Entry 5EXC (X-ray diffraction, 2.14 A resolution); this record covers chains cc and hh of the 8 polymer chains in the assembly.

Chain cc (and hh):
Molecule: Green fluorescent protein
From: Dendronephthya sp. SSAL-2002
Notes: chain hh of this document is another copy of the same molecule, construct and numbering; everything in this record applies to it too
Reference sequence: Q8T6U0 (Q8T6U0_9CNID); aligned to UniProt positions 62-223 over residues 64-225 (the alignment contains insertions or deletions, so no single offset holds)
Amino-acid sequence (170 residues; numbered 64 to 233; the number before each row is that of its first residue):
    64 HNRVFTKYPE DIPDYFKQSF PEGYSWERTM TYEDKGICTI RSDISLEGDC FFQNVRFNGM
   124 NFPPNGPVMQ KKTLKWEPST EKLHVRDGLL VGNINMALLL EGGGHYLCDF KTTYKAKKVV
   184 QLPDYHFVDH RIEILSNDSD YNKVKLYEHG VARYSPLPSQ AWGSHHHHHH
Unresolved in the structure: 230-233 (chain hh: 226-233)
Modified residues: His64 (chromophore; RC7)
Sequence notes: chromophore (64, 64, 64); expression tag (226-233)

Chain cc / chain hh interface:
Pairs across the interface - 74 pairs, chain cc then chain hh:
  Glu96(cc) - Arg149(hh)  salt bridge
  Glu140(cc) - Tyr188(hh)
  Pro141(cc) - Tyr188(hh)
  Pro141(cc) - Phe190(hh)
  Pro141(cc) - Ser218(hh)
  Thr143(cc) - Thr143(hh)
  Thr143(cc) - Lys145(hh)  hydrogen bond (backbone-side chain)
  Thr143(cc) - Arg216(hh)  hydrogen bond
  Lys145(cc) - Ser142(hh)
  Lys145(cc) - Thr143(hh)
  Lys145(cc) - Ile157(hh)
  Lys145(cc) - Asn158(hh)  hydrogen bond (side chain-backbone)
  His147(cc) - His168(hh)
  His147(cc) - Leu170(hh)
  Arg149(cc) - Glu96(hh)  salt bridge
  Arg149(cc) - His168(hh)  hydrogen bond (side chain-backbone)
  Asn156(cc) - Asn158(hh)
  Ile157(cc) - Asn158(hh)  hydrogen bond (backbone-side chain)
  Asn158(cc) - Lys145(hh)
  Asn158(cc) - Asn156(hh)
  Asn158(cc) - Ile157(hh)  hydrogen bond (side chain-backbone)
  Asn158(cc) - Asn158(hh)  hydrogen bond (side chain-backbone)
  Ala160(cc) - Tyr188(hh)
  His168(cc) - His147(hh)
  His168(cc) - Arg149(hh)  hydrogen bond (backbone-side chain)
  His168(cc) - Tyr188(hh)
  Tyr169(cc) - Arg149(hh)
  Leu170(cc) - His147(hh)
  Leu170(cc) - Asn156(hh)
  Asp172(cc) - Asp172(hh)
  Tyr188(cc) - Glu140(hh)
  Tyr188(cc) - Asn158(hh)
  Tyr188(cc) - Ala160(hh)
  Tyr188(cc) - His168(hh)
  Phe190(cc) - Pro141(hh)
  Asp192(cc) - Arg216(hh)  salt bridge
  Asp192(cc) - Leu220(hh)
  His193(cc) - Leu220(hh)
  Arg194(cc) - Ser218(hh)  hydrogen bond
  Arg194(cc) - Leu220(hh)  hydrogen bond (side chain-backbone)
  Arg194(cc) - Pro221(hh)
  Arg194(cc) - Ser222(hh)
  Glu196(cc) - Ser222(hh)  hydrogen bond
  Glu196(cc) - Gln223(hh)  hydrogen bond (side chain-backbone)
  Glu196(cc) - Ala224(hh)
  Leu198(cc) - Gln223(hh)
  Leu198(cc) - Ala224(hh)  hydrophobic
  Leu198(cc) - Trp225(hh)
  Tyr210(cc) - Pro221(hh)
  Tyr210(cc) - Gln223(hh)  hydrogen bond
  His212(cc) - Leu220(hh)
  Arg216(cc) - Thr143(hh)  hydrogen bond
  Arg216(cc) - Arg216(hh)
  Ser218(cc) - Pro141(hh)
  Ser218(cc) - His193(hh)
  Ser218(cc) - Arg194(hh)
  Pro219(cc) - Asp192(hh)
  Leu220(cc) - Asp192(hh)
  Leu220(cc) - His193(hh)
  Leu220(cc) - Arg194(hh)  hydrogen bond (backbone-side chain)
  Leu220(cc) - His212(hh)
  Leu220(cc) - Val214(hh)  hydrophobic
  Pro221(cc) - Arg194(hh)
  Pro221(cc) - His212(hh)
  Ser222(cc) - Arg194(hh)
  Ser222(cc) - Glu196(hh)  hydrogen bond
  Gln223(cc) - Glu196(hh)  hydrogen bond (backbone-side chain)
  Gln223(cc) - Tyr210(hh)  hydrogen bond
  Ala224(cc) - Glu196(hh)  hydrogen bond (backbone-side chain)
  His229(cc) - Lys134(hh)  hydrogen bond (side chain-backbone)
  His229(cc) - Lys135(hh)
  His229(cc) - Thr136(hh)  hydrogen bond (side chain-backbone)
  His229(cc) - Leu137(hh)
  His229(cc) - Glu164(hh)  salt bridge
Interface residues without a listed pair, chain cc (36 interface residues in all): Ser142, Gly213, Val214
Interface residues without a listed pair, chain hh (42 interface residues in all): Val148, Ile197, Leu198, Tyr204, Gly213

Overview:
36 residues of chain cc and 42 residues of chain hh are in contact, with 21 hydrogen bonds and 4 salt bridges.
Polar contacts include Glu96(cc)-Arg149(hh), Asp192(cc)-Arg216(hh) and His229(cc)-Glu164(hh).
Chain cc and chain hh are both Green fluorescent protein (Dendronephthya sp. SSAL-2002); the structure,
Photoconverted red fluorescent protein DendRFP, was determined by X-ray diffraction together with 5EXB from
the same study.
